2WKZ - chains A and B; structure by X-ray diffraction, 1.70 A resolution.

[Chain A]
Protein: Protease
Organism: Human immunodeficiency virus type 1 (Z2/CDC-Z34 ISOLATE)
Notes: EC 3.4.23.16
Reference sequence: P03366 (POL_HV1B1); residues 1-99 here correspond to UniProt positions 501-599 (UniProt number = residue number + 500)
Amino-acid sequence (99 residues; each row starts with the number of its first residue):
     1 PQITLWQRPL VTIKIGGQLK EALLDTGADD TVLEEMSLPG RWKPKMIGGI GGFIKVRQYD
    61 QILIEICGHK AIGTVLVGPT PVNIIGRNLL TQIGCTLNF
Residues lining bound ligands: 5AH (methyl [(1S)-1-({2-[(3S)-3-benzyl-3-hydroxy-4-{[(1S,2R)-2-hydroxy-2,3-dihydro-1H-inden-1-yl]amino}-4-oxobutyl]-2-(4-pyridin-2-ylbenzyl)hydrazino}carbonyl)-2,2-dimethylpropyl]carbamate): Arg-8, Leu-23, Asp-25, Gly-27, Ala-28, Asp-29, Asp-30, Val-32, Ile-47, Gly-48, Gly-49, Ile-50, Pro-81, Val-82, Ile-84
UniProt features mapped onto this chain:
  - region (Dimerization of protease): Pro-1 to Leu-5, Gly-49 to Lys-55, Asn-88 to Phe-99
  - active site: Asp-25 (For protease activity)
  - site: Phe-99 (Cleavage)

[Chain B]
Protein: Protease
Organism: Human immunodeficiency virus type 1 (Z2/CDC-Z34 ISOLATE)
Notes: EC 3.4.23.16
Reference sequence: P03366 (POL_HV1B1); residues 101-199 here correspond to UniProt positions 501-599 (UniProt number = residue number + 400)
Amino-acid sequence (99 residues; row label = number of the first residue in the row):
   101 PQITLWQRPL VTIKIGGQLK EALLDTGADD TVLEEMSLPG RWKPKMIGGI GGFIKVRQYD
   161 QILIEICGHK AIGTVLVGPT PVNIIGRNLL TQIGCTLNF
Residues lining bound ligands: 5AH (methyl [(1S)-1-({2-[(3S)-3-benzyl-3-hydroxy-4-{[(1S,2R)-2-hydroxy-2,3-dihydro-1H-inden-1-yl]amino}-4-oxobutyl]-2-(4-pyridin-2-ylbenzyl)hydrazino}carbonyl)-2,2-dimethylpropyl]carbamate): Arg-108, Leu-123, Asp-125, Gly-127, Ala-128, Asp-129, Asp-130, Val-132, Ile-147, Gly-148, Gly-149, Ile-150, Phe-153, Pro-181, Val-182, Ile-184
UniProt features mapped onto this chain:
  - region (Dimerization of protease): Pro-101 to Leu-105, Gly-149 to Lys-155, Asn-188 to Phe-199
  - active site: Asp-125 (For protease activity)
  - site: Phe-199 (Cleavage)

[Chain A / chain B interface]
Pairs across the interface (100):
  Pro-1(A) / Leu-197(B)
  Pro-1(A) / Asn-198(B)
  Pro-1(A) / Phe-199(B)  hydrogen bond (backbone-backbone)
  Gln-2(A) / Thr-196(B)
  Gln-2(A) / Leu-197(B)
  Gln-2(A) / Asn-198(B)  hydrogen bond
  Ile-3(A) / Thr-196(B)
  Ile-3(A) / Leu-197(B)  hydrogen bond (backbone-backbone)
  Ile-3(A) / Phe-199(B)  hydrophobic
  Leu-5(A) / Thr-126(B)
  Leu-5(A) / Arg-187(B)  hydrogen bond (backbone-side chain)
  Leu-5(A) / Thr-191(B)
  Leu-5(A) / Cys-195(B)
  Trp-6(A) / Arg-187(B)  hydrogen bond (backbone-side chain)
  Trp-6(A) / Thr-191(B)
  Gln-7(A) / Arg-187(B)
  Arg-8(A) / Asp-129(B)  salt bridge
  Arg-8(A) / Arg-187(B)
  Pro-9(A) / Thr-126(B)
  Pro-9(A) / Arg-187(B)
  Pro-9(A) / Leu-197(B)  hydrophobic
  Leu-23(A) / Gly-127(B)
  Leu-24(A) / Thr-126(B)  hydrogen bond (backbone-side chain)
  Leu-24(A) / Leu-197(B)  hydrophobic
  Asp-25(A) / Asp-125(B)
  Asp-25(A) / Thr-126(B)
  Asp-25(A) / Gly-127(B)  hydrogen bond (side chain-backbone)
  Thr-26(A) / Leu-105(B)
  Thr-26(A) / Pro-109(B)
  Thr-26(A) / Leu-124(B)  hydrogen bond (side chain-backbone)
  Thr-26(A) / Asp-125(B)
  Thr-26(A) / Thr-126(B)  hydrogen bond (side chain-backbone)
  Thr-26(A) / Leu-197(B)
  Gly-27(A) / Leu-123(B)
  Gly-27(A) / Asp-125(B)  hydrogen bond (backbone-side chain)
  Asp-29(A) / Arg-108(B)  salt bridge
  Gly-48(A) / Ile-150(B)
  Gly-49(A) / Ile-150(B)
  Gly-49(A) / Pro-181(B)
  Ile-50(A) / Gly-149(B)
  Ile-50(A) / Ile-150(B)
  Ile-50(A) / Gly-151(B)  hydrogen bond (backbone-backbone)
  Ile-50(A) / Gly-152(B)
  Ile-50(A) / Ile-154(B)  hydrophobic
  Ile-50(A) / Thr-180(B)
  Ile-50(A) / Pro-181(B)
  Ile-50(A) / Ile-184(B)  hydrophobic
  Gly-51(A) / Gly-151(B)
  Gly-51(A) / Gly-152(B)
  Gly-51(A) / Ile-154(B)
  Gly-52(A) / Gly-151(B)
  Ile-54(A) / Ile-150(B)
  Cys-67(A) / Phe-199(B)  hydrophobic
  His-69(A) / Phe-199(B)
  Pro-81(A) / Gly-149(B)
  Pro-81(A) / Ile-150(B)
  Ile-84(A) / Ile-150(B)  hydrophobic
  Arg-87(A) / Leu-105(B)  hydrogen bond (side chain-backbone)
  Arg-87(A) / Trp-106(B)  hydrogen bond (side chain-backbone)
  Arg-87(A) / Gln-107(B)
  Arg-87(A) / Arg-108(B)
  Arg-87(A) / Pro-109(B)
  Leu-90(A) / Leu-105(B)  hydrophobic
  Thr-91(A) / Leu-105(B)
  Thr-91(A) / Trp-106(B)
  Gln-92(A) / Trp-106(B)
  Ile-93(A) / Phe-199(B)
  Gly-94(A) / Asn-198(B)
  Gly-94(A) / Phe-199(B)
  Cys-95(A) / Leu-105(B)
  Cys-95(A) / Leu-197(B)  hydrophobic
  Cys-95(A) / Asn-198(B)
  Cys-95(A) / Phe-199(B)  hydrophobic
  Thr-96(A) / Gln-102(B)
  Thr-96(A) / Ile-103(B)
  Thr-96(A) / Thr-196(B)
  Thr-96(A) / Leu-197(B)
  Thr-96(A) / Asn-198(B)  hydrogen bond (backbone-backbone)
  Leu-97(A) / Pro-101(B)
  Leu-97(A) / Gln-102(B)
  Leu-97(A) / Ile-103(B)  hydrogen bond (backbone-backbone)
  Leu-97(A) / Pro-109(B)  hydrophobic
  Leu-97(A) / Leu-124(B)  hydrophobic
  Leu-97(A) / Thr-126(B)
  Leu-97(A) / Cys-195(B)  hydrophobic
  Leu-97(A) / Thr-196(B)
  Leu-97(A) / Leu-197(B)  hydrophobic
  Asn-98(A) / Pro-101(B)
  Asn-98(A) / Gln-102(B)  hydrogen bond
  Asn-98(A) / Gly-194(B)
  Asn-98(A) / Cys-195(B)
  Asn-98(A) / Thr-196(B)  hydrogen bond (backbone-backbone)
  Asn-98(A) / Asn-198(B)  hydrogen bond
  Phe-99(A) / Pro-101(B)  hydrogen bond (backbone-backbone)
  Phe-99(A) / Ile-103(B)  hydrophobic
  Phe-99(A) / Cys-167(B)  hydrophobic
  Phe-99(A) / His-169(B)
  Phe-99(A) / Ile-193(B)
  Phe-99(A) / Gly-194(B)
  Phe-99(A) / Cys-195(B)  hydrophobic
Also at the interface, not in a pair above, chain A (40 interface residues in all): Thr-4, Ile-47, Phe-53, Pro-79, Thr-80
Also at the interface, not in a pair above, chain B (38 interface residues in all): Thr-104, Val-132, Ile-147, Phe-153, Leu-190

[In short]
40 residues of chain A face 38 of chain B across their interface, with 19 hydrogen bonds and 2 salt bridges.
Polar pairs include Arg-8(A)/Asp-129(B), Asp-29(A)/Arg-108(B) and Gln-2(A)/Asn-198(B). Compound 5AH is bound
between chain A and chain B.
Chain A and chain B are both Protease (Human immunodeficiency virus type 1 (Z2/CDC-Z34 ISOLATE)); the
structure, HIV-1 Protease Inhibitors Containing a Tertiary Alcohol in the Transition-State Mimic with Improved
Cell-Based Antiviral Activity, was determined by X-ray diffraction together with 2WL0 from the same study.
